Entry 3SML (X-ray diffraction, 1.90 A resolution); this record covers chains A and P.

# Chain A
Protein: 14-3-3 protein sigma
From: Homo sapiens
UniProt: P31947 (1433S_HUMAN); numbering as in UniProt (aligned over 1-231)
Amino-acid sequence (236 residues; row label = number of the first residue in the row; numbers below 1 keep their minus sign (Gly-4 is residue -4)):
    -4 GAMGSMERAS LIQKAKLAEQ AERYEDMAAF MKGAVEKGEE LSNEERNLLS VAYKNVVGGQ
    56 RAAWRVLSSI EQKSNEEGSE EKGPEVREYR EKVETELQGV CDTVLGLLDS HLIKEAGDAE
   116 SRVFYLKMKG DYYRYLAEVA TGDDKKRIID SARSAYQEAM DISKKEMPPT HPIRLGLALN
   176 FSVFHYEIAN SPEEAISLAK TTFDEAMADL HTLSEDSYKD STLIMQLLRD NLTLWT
Differences from the reference sequence: expression tag (-4 to 0); engineered mutation Asn38 (Cys in P31947), His166 (Asn in P31947)
UniProt features mapped onto this chain:
  - site (Interaction with phosphoserine on interacting protein): Arg56, Arg129
  - modified residue (Phosphoserine): Ser5, Ser74
Ion coordination: Mg2+ site 1 near Glu2 (its only coordinating residue here); Mg2+ site 2: Glu35, Glu110; Mg2+ site 3 near Glu75 (its only coordinating residue here); Mg2+ site 4 near Glu89 (its only coordinating residue here)
Ligand contacts: Fusicoccin A aglycone (FW1): Asn42, Ser45, Val46, Phe119, Lys122, Met123, Pro167, Ile168, Gly171, Asp215, Leu218, Ile219

# Chain P
Protein: TASK-3 peptide
Amino-acid sequence (5 residues; each row starts with the number of its first residue):
   370 RRKSV
Modified residues: Ser373 (phosphoserine; SEP)

# Interface between chain A and chain P
Pairs across the interface (26):
  Lys49(A) - Ser373(P)
  Lys49(A) - Val374(P)
  Arg56(A) - Arg370(P)
  Arg56(A) - Arg371(P)
  Arg56(A) - Ser373(P)
  Arg60(A) - Arg370(P)
  Lys122(A) - Val374(P)  hydrogen bond (side chain-backbone)
  Arg129(A) - Arg371(P)
  Arg129(A) - Ser373(P)
  Tyr130(A) - Ser373(P)
  Glu133(A) - Arg371(P)  salt bridge
  Gly171(A) - Val374(P)
  Leu174(A) - Lys372(P)
  Leu174(A) - Ser373(P)
  Leu174(A) - Val374(P)
  Asn175(A) - Ser373(P)
  Asn175(A) - Val374(P)  hydrogen bond (side chain-backbone)
  Val178(A) - Arg371(P)
  Val178(A) - Lys372(P)
  Glu182(A) - Arg371(P)  salt bridge
  Leu222(A) - Lys372(P)
  Asp225(A) - Lys372(P)  salt bridge
  Asn226(A) - Arg371(P)
  Asn226(A) - Lys372(P)  hydrogen bond (side chain-backbone)
  Leu229(A) - Arg371(P)
  Trp230(A) - Arg371(P)
Other interface residues (no listed pair), chain A (18 interface residues in all): Asp126

# Overview
The interface between chain A and chain P involves 18 residues on one side and 5 on the other; the contacts
include 3 hydrogen bonds and 3 salt bridges. Polar pairs include Glu133(A)-Arg371(P), Glu182(A)-Arg371(P) and
Asp225(A)-Lys372(P). Bound to chain A: Fusicoccin A aglycone.
Chain A is 14-3-3 protein sigma (Homo sapiens) and chain P is TASK-3 peptide; the structure, Crystal structure
of human 14-3-3 sigma C38N/N166H in complex with TASK-3 peptide and stabilizer Fusicoccin A ..., was
determined by X-ray diffraction, deposited together with 3P1N, 3P1O, 3P1P, 3P1Q, 3P1R, 3P1S and 8 further
entries.
